7B5I - chains AD and BD of the 30 polymer chains in the assembly; structure by electron microscopy, 2.80 A resolution.

[Chain AD (and BD)]
Name: All3324 protein
From: Nostoc sp. (strain PCC 7120 / SAG 25.82 / UTEX 2576)
Notes: fragment: cap protein Cis16A; chain BD of this document is another copy of the same molecule, construct and numbering; everything in this record applies to it too
UniProt: Q8YRW8 (Q8YRW8_NOSS1); residue numbers follow UniProt; this construct covers 1-143
Amino-acid sequence (143 residues; each row starts with the number of its first residue):
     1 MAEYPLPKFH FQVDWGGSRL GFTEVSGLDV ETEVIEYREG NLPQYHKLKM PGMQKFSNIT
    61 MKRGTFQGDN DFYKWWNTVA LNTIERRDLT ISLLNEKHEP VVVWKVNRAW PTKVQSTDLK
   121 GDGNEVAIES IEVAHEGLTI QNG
Not modelled in the structure: 1

[How chain AD and chain BD interact]
Pairs across the interface (61; chain AD residue first):
  Met53(AD) with Tyr45(BD)
  Gln54(AD) with Tyr45(BD), hydrogen bond (backbone-backbone); His46(BD)
  Phe56(AD) with His46(BD)
  Thr65(AD) with Pro5(BD); Leu6(BD), hydrogen bond (backbone-backbone)
  Phe66(AD) with Glu3(BD); Tyr4(BD); Pro5(BD); Asn142(BD), hydrogen bond (backbone-side chain)
  Gln67(AD) with Ala2(BD); Val101(BD)
  Gly68(AD) with Asn142(BD), hydrogen bond (backbone-side chain)
  Asp69(AD) with Asn142(BD), hydrogen bond (backbone-side chain)
  Asn70(AD) with Ile140(BD); Asn142(BD)
  Tyr73(AD) with Thr139(BD); Ile140(BD), hydrophobic
  Trp76(AD) with Val30(BD), hydrophobic; Thr32(BD)
  Leu81(AD) with Pro51(BD)
  Asn82(AD) with Met50(BD); Pro51(BD)
  Arg86(AD) with Lys49(BD), hydrogen bond (side chain-backbone)
  Trp110(AD) with Val34(BD), hydrophobic; Lys49(BD); Met50(BD); Pro51(BD), hydrophobic
  Thr112(AD) with Glu31(BD); Thr32(BD), hydrogen bond (backbone-backbone)
  Lys113(AD) with Val30(BD); Glu31(BD), salt bridge
  Val114(AD) with Asp29(BD); Val30(BD), hydrogen bond (backbone-backbone)
  Gln115(AD) with Asp29(BD), hydrogen bond
  Ser116(AD) with Leu28(BD), hydrogen bond (backbone-backbone); Trp104(BD); Ile140(BD)
  Thr117(AD) with Lys8(BD)
  Asp118(AD) with Lys8(BD), salt bridge; Val25(BD)
  Leu119(AD) with Phe11(BD), hydrophobic; Thr23(BD); Glu24(BD); Val25(BD), hydrogen bond (backbone-backbone); Ile91(BD), hydrophobic
  Lys120(AD) with Lys8(BD), hydrogen bond (backbone-backbone); Phe9(BD); Phe11(BD); Thr23(BD)
  Gly121(AD) with Thr23(BD), hydrogen bond (backbone-backbone)
  Gly123(AD) with Phe9(BD)
  Glu125(AD) with Pro7(BD); Lys8(BD), salt bridge
  Val126(AD) with Leu6(BD); Lys8(BD)
  Ala127(AD) with Leu6(BD), hydrogen bond (backbone-backbone)
  His135(AD) with Lys49(BD)
  Glu136(AD) with His46(BD); Leu48(BD); Lys49(BD), hydrogen bond (side chain-backbone)
Interface residues without a listed pair, chain AD (34 interface residues in all): Val79, Ile84, Ala134
Interface residues without a listed pair, chain BD (40 interface residues in all): Ser26, Glu33, Arg38, Lys47, Gly52, Gln54, Leu93, Leu138, Gln141, Gly143

[Summary]
34 residues of chain AD face 40 of chain BD across their interface; the contacts include 15 hydrogen bonds and
3 salt bridges. Polar contacts include Lys113(AD)-Glu31(BD), Asp118(AD)-Lys8(BD) and Glu125(AD)-Lys8(BD).
Chain AD and chain BD are both All3324 protein (Nostoc sp. (strain PCC 7120 / SAG 25.82 / UTEX 2576)); the
structure, Cryo-EM structure of the contractile injection system cap complex from Anabaena PCC7120, was
determined by electron microscopy together with 7B5H from the same study.
